7L5W - chains A and G of the 12 polymer chains in the assembly; structure by electron microscopy, 3.34 A resolution.

Chain A (and G):
Protein: Transitional endoplasmic reticulum ATPase
From: Homo sapiens
Notes: EC 3.6.4.6; chain G of this document is another copy of the same molecule, construct and numbering; everything in this record applies to it too
UniProt: P55072 (TERA_HUMAN); residue numbers follow UniProt; this construct covers 1-806
Chain sequence (806 residues; row label = number of the first residue in the row):
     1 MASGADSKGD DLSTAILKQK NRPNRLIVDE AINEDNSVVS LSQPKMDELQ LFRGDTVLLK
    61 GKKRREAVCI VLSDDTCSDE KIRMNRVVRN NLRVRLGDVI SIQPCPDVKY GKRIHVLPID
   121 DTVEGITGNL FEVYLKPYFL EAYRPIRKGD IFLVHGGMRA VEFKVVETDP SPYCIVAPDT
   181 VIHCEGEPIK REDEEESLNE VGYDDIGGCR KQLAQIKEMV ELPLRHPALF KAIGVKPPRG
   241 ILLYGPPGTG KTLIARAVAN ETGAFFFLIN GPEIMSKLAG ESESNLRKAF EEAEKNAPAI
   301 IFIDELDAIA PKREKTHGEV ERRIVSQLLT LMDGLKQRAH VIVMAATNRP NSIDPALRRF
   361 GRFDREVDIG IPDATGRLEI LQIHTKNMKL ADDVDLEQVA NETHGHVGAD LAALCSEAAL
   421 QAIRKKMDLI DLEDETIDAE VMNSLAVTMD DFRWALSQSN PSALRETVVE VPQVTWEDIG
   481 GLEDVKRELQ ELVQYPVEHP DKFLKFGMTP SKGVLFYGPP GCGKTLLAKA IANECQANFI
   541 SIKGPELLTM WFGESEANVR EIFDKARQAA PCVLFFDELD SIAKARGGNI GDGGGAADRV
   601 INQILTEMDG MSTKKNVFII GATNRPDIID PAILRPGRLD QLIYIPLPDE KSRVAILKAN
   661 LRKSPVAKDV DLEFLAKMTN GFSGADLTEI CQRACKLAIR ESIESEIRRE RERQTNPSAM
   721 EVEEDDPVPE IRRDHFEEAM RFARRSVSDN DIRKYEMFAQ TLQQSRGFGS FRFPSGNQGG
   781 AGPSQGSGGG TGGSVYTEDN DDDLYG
Not modelled in the structure: 1-195, 429-438, 589-592, 716-726, 774-806
Sequence notes: engineered mutation His155 (Arg in P55072)
Swiss-Prot annotation at these positions:
  - region: Thr797 to Gly806 (Interaction with UBXN6)
  - motif: Asp802 to Gly806 (PIM motif)
  - binding site (ATP): Pro247 to Leu253, Asn348, His384, Gly521 to Leu526
  - modified residue: Ala2 (N-acetylalanine), Ser3 (Phosphoserine), Ser7 (Phosphoserine), Ser13 (Phosphoserine), Ser37 (Phosphoserine), Lys315 (N6,N6,N6-trimethyllysine), Thr436 (Phosphothreonine), Ser462 (Phosphoserine), Lys502 (N6-acetyllysine), Lys505 (N6-acetyllysine), Lys668 (N6-acetyllysine), Ser702 (Phosphoserine), Lys754 (N6-acetyllysine), Ser770 (Phosphoserine), Ser775 (Phosphoserine), Ser787 (Phosphoserine), Tyr805 (Phosphotyrosine)
  - cross-link (Glycyl lysine isopeptide (Lys-Gly)): Lys8 (interchain with G-Cter in SUMO2), Lys18 (interchain with G-Cter in SUMO2)
  - natural variant: Arg95 (R95G: In IBMPFD1), Gly97 (G97E: In CMT2Y), Ile126 (I126F: In IBMPFD1; uncertain significance), Arg159 (R159G: In FTDALS6; R159H: In IBMPFD1), Ala160 (A160T: In IBMPFD1; uncertain significance), Glu185 (E185K: In CMT2Y), Arg191 (R191Q: In FTDALS6 and IBMPFD1), Leu198 (L198W: In IBMPFD1), Ala232 (A232E: In IBMPFD1), Ile254 (I254F: In IBMPFD1; uncertain significance), Ile369 (I369T: In IBMPFD1; uncertain significance), Asn387 (N387H: In IBMPFD1; uncertain significance), 1 further natural variant entry in UniProt
  - mutagenesis: Phe52 to Asp55 (Abolishes interaction with NPLOC4; when associated with A-110), Arg53 (R53A: Minor effect on affinity for ATP and ADP), Arg86 (R86A: Strongly increased affinity for ATP. Strongly reduced affinity for ADP), Tyr110 (Y110A: Abolishes interaction with NPLOC4; when associated with 52-A--A-55), Arg113 to His115 (Severely reduced binding to DERL1), Phe131 (F131R: Severely reduced binding to DERL1), Leu140 (L140D: Severely reduced binding to DERL1), Asp179 (D179R: No effect on binding to DERL1), His183 (H183W: Severely reduced binding to DERL1), Lys251 (K251Q: Impairs ERAD degradation of HMGCR and does not inhibit interaction with RHBDD1; when associated with Q-524), Glu305 (E305Q: Defect in ubiquitin-dependent protein degradation by the proteasome; when associated with Q-578), Lys312 (K312A: Does not affect methylation by VCPKMT), 8 further mutagenesis entries in UniProt
What the authors report for this chain:
  - self-association interface (contacts with another copy of this molecule): Phe674, Phe682, Asp749, Glu756, Gln760, Gln764, Arg766, Phe768, Phe771, Phe773
  - conformationally variable residues (order/disorder transition): Asp410 to Leu445, Gln764 to Phe773
  - mutagenesis - R155H/R635A, R635A: abolished catalytic activity
  - mutagenesis - R155H/R359A: decreased catalytic activity
  - disease-associated variants - R155H: increased catalytic activity
  - mutagenesis - R155H/R635A: unchanged catalytic activity

How chain A and chain G interact:
Residue-residue contacts (24):
  Asn680(A) - Arg766(G)  hydrogen bond (side chain-backbone)
  Asn680(A) - Gly767(G)
  Asn680(A) - Phe768(G)
  Asp749(A) - Gln764(G)
  Asp749(A) - Arg766(G)  hydrogen bond (backbone-side chain)
  Ile752(A) - Arg766(G)
  Arg753(A) - Gln764(G)
  Arg753(A) - Arg766(G)
  Glu756(A) - Arg766(G)  salt bridge
  Met757(A) - Met757(G)
  Met757(A) - Thr761(G)
  Gln760(A) - Glu756(G)  hydrogen bond (side chain-backbone)
  Gln760(A) - Met757(G)  hydrogen bond
  Gln760(A) - Gln760(G)
  Thr761(A) - Met757(G)
  Gln764(A) - Asp749(G)
  Gln764(A) - Arg753(G)
  Arg766(A) - Asn680(G)  hydrogen bond (backbone-side chain)
  Arg766(A) - Asp749(G)  hydrogen bond (side chain-backbone)
  Arg766(A) - Ile752(G)
  Arg766(A) - Arg753(G)
  Arg766(A) - Glu756(G)  salt bridge
  Gly767(A) - Asn680(G)
  Phe768(A) - Asn680(G)

In short:
Chain A and chain G each contribute 12 residues to their interface, with 6 hydrogen bonds and 2 salt bridges.
Polar contacts include Glu756(A)-Arg766(G), Asn680(A)-Arg766(G) and Asp749(A)-Arg766(G). The paper reports
that R155H/R635A and R635A of chain A abolish catalytic activity; conformational variability at Asp410(A) and
Gln764(A); 4 substitutions were tested in all.
Both chains are Transitional endoplasmic reticulum ATPase (Homo sapiens). Entry 7L5W (p97-R155H mutant
dodecamer I) was determined by electron microscopy, deposited together with 7L5X, 7R7S, 7R7T and 7R7U.
